8EJE - chains a and b of the 6 polymer chains in the assembly; structure by electron microscopy, 3.69 A resolution.

# Chain a (and b)
Molecule: Glycoprotein GP2
Organism: Lassa mammarenavirus
Notes: chain b of this document is another copy of the same molecule, construct and numbering; everything in this record applies to it too
Reference sequence: E9K9S8 (E9K9S8_LASV); residue numbers follow UniProt; this construct covers 259-423
Sequence (165 residues; each row starts with the number of its first residue):
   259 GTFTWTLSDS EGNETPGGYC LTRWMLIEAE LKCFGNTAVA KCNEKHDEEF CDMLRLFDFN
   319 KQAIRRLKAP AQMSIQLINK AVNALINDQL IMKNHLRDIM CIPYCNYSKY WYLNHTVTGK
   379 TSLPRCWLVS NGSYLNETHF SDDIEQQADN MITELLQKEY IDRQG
Not modelled in the structure: 420-423
Construct notes: engineered mutation Pro-328 (Glu in E9K9S8), Cys-359 (Gly in E9K9S8)
Disulfide bonds: Cys-278/Cys-291, Cys-300/Cys-309, Cys-363/Cys-384
Covalent attachments: glycan linked to Asn-364; N-acetylglucosamine (NAG) linked to Asn-372, Asn-389, Asn-394

# How chain a and chain b interact
Contacting residue pairs - 26 pairs, chain a then chain b:
  Lys-303(a) / Glu-302(b)  salt bridge
  His-304(a) / Asn-301(b)  hydrogen bond (side chain-backbone)
  His-304(a) / Glu-302(b)
  Asp-305(a) / Thr-262(b)
  Gln-347(a) / Asn-341(b)
  Gln-347(a) / Ala-342(b)  hydrogen bond (side chain-backbone)
  Met-350(a) / Lys-338(b)
  Met-350(a) / Ala-342(b)
  Lys-351(a) / Thr-262(b)  hydrogen bond (side chain-backbone)
  Lys-351(a) / Ala-342(b)
  Leu-354(a) / Leu-265(b)  hydrophobic
  Leu-354(a) / Ala-339(b)  hydrophobic
  Leu-354(a) / Ala-342(b)  hydrophobic
  Arg-355(a) / Thr-264(b)  hydrogen bond (side chain-backbone)
  Arg-355(a) / Leu-265(b)  hydrogen bond (side chain-backbone)
  Met-358(a) / Phe-317(b)  hydrophobic
  Met-358(a) / Arg-324(b)
  Ile-360(a) / Leu-265(b)
  Ile-360(a) / Arg-324(b)
  Leu-386(a) / Asp-267(b)
  Leu-393(a) / Asp-267(b)
  His-397(a) / Ser-268(b)
  Asp-400(a) / Ser-268(b)
  Asp-401(a) / Thr-260(b)  hydrogen bond
  Gln-404(a) / Gly-259(b)
  Ile-419(a) / Ile-419(b)
Other interface residues (no listed pair), chain a (20 interface residues in all): His-353, Ile-357, Cys-359
Other interface residues (no listed pair), chain b (25 interface residues in all): Trp-263, Ser-266, Gln-320, Ala-321, Leu-325, Leu-335, Leu-343, Ile-344, Tyr-418

# Overview
The interface between chain a and chain b involves 20 residues on one side and 25 on the other, with 6
hydrogen bonds and 1 salt bridge. Polar contacts include Lys-303(a)/Glu-302(b), His-304(a)/Asn-301(b) and
Gln-347(a)/Ala-342(b). Covalently linked N-acetylglucosamine: at Asn-372(a), Asn-389(a) and Asn-394(a).
Both chains are Glycoprotein GP2 (Lassa mammarenavirus). Entry 8EJE (Structure of lineage II Lassa virus
glycoprotein complex (strain NIG08-A41)) was determined by electron microscopy (same publication as 8EJD,
8EJF, 8EJG and 8EJI).
